Entry 5YLJ (X-ray diffraction, 2.70 A resolution); this record covers chains B and E of the 6 polymer chains in the assembly.

== Chain B ==
Molecule: Tubulin beta chain
From: Sus scrofa
UniProtKB: A0A287AGU7 (A0A287AGU7_PIG); numbering as in UniProt (aligned over 1-445)
Sequence (445 residues; numbered 1 to 445; the number before each row is that of its first residue):
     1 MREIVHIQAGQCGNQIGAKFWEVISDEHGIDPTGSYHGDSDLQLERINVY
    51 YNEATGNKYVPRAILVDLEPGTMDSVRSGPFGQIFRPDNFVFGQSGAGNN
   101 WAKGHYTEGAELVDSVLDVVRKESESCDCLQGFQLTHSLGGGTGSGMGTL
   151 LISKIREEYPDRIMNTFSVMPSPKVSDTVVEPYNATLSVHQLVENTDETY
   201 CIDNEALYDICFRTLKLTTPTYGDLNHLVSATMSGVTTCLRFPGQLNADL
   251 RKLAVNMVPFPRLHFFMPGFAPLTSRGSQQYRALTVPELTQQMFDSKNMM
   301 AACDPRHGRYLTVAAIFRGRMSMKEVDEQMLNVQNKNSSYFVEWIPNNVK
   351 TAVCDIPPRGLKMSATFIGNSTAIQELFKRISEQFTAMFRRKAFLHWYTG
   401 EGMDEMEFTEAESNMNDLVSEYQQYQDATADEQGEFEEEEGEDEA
Unresolved in the structure: 429-445
Bound ions: Mg2+: Q11 (together with GDP)
Ligand contacts:
  - 8X0 ((E)-1-(5-methoxy-2,2-dimethyl-chromen-8-yl)-3-(4-methoxyphenyl)prop-2-en-1-one): Y200, V236, C239, L240, L246, N247, A248, D249, K252, L253, N256, M257, V313, A314, A315, N347, N348, V349, K350, T351, A352, I368
  - GDP (guanosine-5'-diphosphate): A9, G10, Q11, C12, Q15, I16, D67, N99, S138, G140, G141, G142, T143, G144, V169, P171, V175, D177, E181, N204, L207, Y222, L225, N226
From the paper describing this entry:
  - conformationally variable residues (loop rearrangement): N247

== Chain E ==
Molecule: Stathmin-4
From: Rattus norvegicus
UniProtKB: P63043 (STMN4_RAT); residues 5-145 here correspond to UniProt positions 49-189 (UniProt number = residue number + 44)
Sequence (143 residues; each row starts with the number of its first residue):
     3 MADMEVIELNKCTSGQSFEVILKPPSFDGVPEFNASLPRRRDPSLEEIQK
    53 KLEAAEERRKYQEAELLKHLAEKREHEREVIQKAIEENNNFIKMAKEKLA
   103 QKMESNKENREAHLAAMLERLQEKDKHAEEVRKNKELKEEASR
Unresolved in the structure: 3-5, 29-43, 142-145
Construct notes: expression tag (3-4)
Curated features (UniProtKB/Swiss-Prot):
  - modified residue: S46 (Phosphoserine)

== Chain B / chain E interface ==
Pairs across the interface (25):
  Y106(B) with H78(E), hydrogen bond; E79(E); V82(E), hydrophobic; I83(E)
  L150(B) with E79(E)
  S153(B) with L72(E); R76(E), hydrogen bond
  K154(B) with R76(E); E79(E), salt bridge
  R156(B) with L68(E)
  E157(B) with L69(E); L72(E); R76(E), salt bridge
  P160(B) with E65(E)
  Q191(B) with K75(E)
  E194(B) with H71(E)
  T399(B) with E89(E)
  E401(B) with V82(E); A86(E)
  G402(B) with V82(E); K85(E); A86(E)
  M403(B) with V82(E)
  D404(B) with K85(E), salt bridge
  E407(B) with H78(E), salt bridge
Also at the interface, not in a pair above, chain B (19 interface residues in all): H105, T107, N195, G400
Also at the interface, not in a pair above, chain E (15 interface residues in all): A73

== In short ==
Chain B and chain E form an interface of 19 and 15 residues respectively; the contacts include 2 hydrogen
bonds and 4 salt bridges. Polar pairs include K154(B)-E79(E), E157(B)-R76(E) and D404(B)-K85(E). Chain B binds
GDP and compound 8X0. From the paper: conformational variability at N247(B).
Here chain B is Tubulin beta chain (Sus scrofa) and chain E is Stathmin-4 (Rattus norvegicus). Entry 5YLJ
(Crystal structure of T2R-TTL-Millepachine complex) was determined by X-ray diffraction together with 5XIW,
5YL2, 5YLS and 5XP3 from the same study.
